Entry 9ITV (electron microscopy, 3.97 A resolution); this record covers chains T and U of the 16 polymer chains in the assembly.

Chain T:
Name: ATP synthase subunit a
From: Chloroflexus aurantiacus J-10-fl
Reference sequence: A9WGT0 (A9WGT0_CHLAA); numbering as in UniProt (aligned over 1-312)
Chain sequence (312 residues; row label = number of the first residue in the row):
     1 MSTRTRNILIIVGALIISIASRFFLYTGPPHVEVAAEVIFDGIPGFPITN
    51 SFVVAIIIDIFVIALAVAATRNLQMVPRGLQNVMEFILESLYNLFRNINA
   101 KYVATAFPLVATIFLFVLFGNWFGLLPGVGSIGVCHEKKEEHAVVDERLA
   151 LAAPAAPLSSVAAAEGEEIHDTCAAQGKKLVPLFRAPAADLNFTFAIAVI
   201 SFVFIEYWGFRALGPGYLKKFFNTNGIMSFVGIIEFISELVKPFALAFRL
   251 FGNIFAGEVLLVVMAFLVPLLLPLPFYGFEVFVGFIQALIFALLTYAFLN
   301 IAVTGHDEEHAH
Unresolved in the structure: 1-18, 137-156, 305-312
Cystine bridges: Cys-135/Cys-173

Chain U:
Name: ATP synthase subunit b
From: Chloroflexus aurantiacus J-10-fl
Reference sequence: A9WGS8 (ATPF_CHLAA); residues 1-164 here = UniProt positions 1-164
Chain sequence (164 residues; each row starts with the number of its first residue):
     1 MEALGINPTLFIAQLINFLLLIFILRALLYRPVMNLLNERTRRIEESVRD
    51 AEKVREQLANARRDYEAEIARARQEAAKIVAQAQERAKQQEAEIIAQARR
   101 EAERLKEEARAQAEQERIRMLSEAKSQIADLVTLTASRVLGAELQARGHD
   151 ALIAESLAALDRRN
Unresolved in the structure: 1-6, 49-164

How chain T and chain U interact:
Residue-residue contacts (19):
  Thr-27(T) / Thr-9(U)
  Gly-28(T) / Thr-9(U)
  Pro-29(T) / Leu-10(U)  hydrophobic
  Val-76(T) / Thr-41(U)
  Val-76(T) / Glu-45(U)
  Pro-77(T) / Thr-41(U)
  Pro-77(T) / Ile-44(U)
  Asn-82(T) / Leu-37(U)  hydrogen bond (side chain-backbone)
  Asn-82(T) / Arg-40(U)
  Pro-127(T) / Leu-15(U)  hydrophobic
  Pro-127(T) / Phe-18(U)  hydrophobic
  Ser-131(T) / Asn-7(U)  hydrogen bond (backbone-backbone)
  Ser-131(T) / Leu-10(U)
  Ser-131(T) / Phe-11(U)  hydrogen bond (side chain-backbone)
  Asp-171(T) / Asn-7(U)  hydrogen bond
  Thr-172(T) / Pro-8(U)
  Pro-269(T) / Ala-13(U)
  Leu-274(T) / Leu-20(U)  hydrophobic
  Tyr-277(T) / Asn-17(U)
Interface residues without a listed pair, chain T (20 interface residues in all): Pro-30, Val-83, Leu-125, Ile-132, Ile-169, Leu-180, Leu-270
Interface residues without a listed pair, chain U (17 interface residues in all): Gln-14, Ile-16

Summary:
20 residues of chain T face 17 of chain U across their interface, with 4 hydrogen bonds. Among the polar pairs
are Asn-82(T)/Leu-37(U), Ser-131(T)/Phe-11(U) and Asp-171(T)/Asn-7(U).
Here chain T is ATP synthase subunit a and chain U is ATP synthase subunit b, both from Chloroflexus
aurantiacus J-10-fl. Entry 9ITV (Chloroflexus aurantiacus ADP-bound ATP synthase, state 1, focused refinement
of FO) was determined by electron microscopy, deposited together with 9ITJ, 9ITK, 9ITL, 9ITM, 9ITN, 9ITO and
11 further entries.
